2ZGD - chain A; structure by X-ray diffraction, 1.90 A resolution.

# Chain A
Protein: 3 repeat synthetic ankyrin
Amino-acid sequence (110 residues; numbered 1 to 110; the number before each row is that of its first residue):
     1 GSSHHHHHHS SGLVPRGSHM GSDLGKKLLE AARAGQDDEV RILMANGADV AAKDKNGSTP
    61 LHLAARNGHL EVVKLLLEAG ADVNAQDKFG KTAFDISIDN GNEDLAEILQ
Unresolved in the structure: 1-4, 13-21
Modified residues: Asn84 (beta-hydroxyasparagine; AHB)
Bound ions: Cd2+ site 1 near Asp23 (its only coordinating residue here); Cd2+ site 2: Glu30, Gln36, Glu39; Cd2+ site 3 near Asp38 (its only coordinating residue here); Cd2+ site 4 near Glu107 (its only coordinating residue here)

# In short
The Cd2+ site 2 is built by Glu30, Gln36 and Glu39.
Chain A is 3 repeat synthetic ankyrin; the structure, Asn-hydroxylation stabilises the ankyrin repeat domain
fold, was determined by X-ray diffraction together with 2ZGG from the same study.
